PDB entry 3KKO | X-ray diffraction, 1.90 A resolution | chain A

[Chain A]
Protein: Ras-related protein M-Ras
Organism: Mus musculus
Notes: fragment: G domain
UniProt: O08989 (RASM_MOUSE); residue numbers follow UniProt; this construct covers 1-178
Chain sequence (183 residues; row label = number of the first residue in the row; numbers below 1 keep their minus sign (Gly-4 is residue -4)):
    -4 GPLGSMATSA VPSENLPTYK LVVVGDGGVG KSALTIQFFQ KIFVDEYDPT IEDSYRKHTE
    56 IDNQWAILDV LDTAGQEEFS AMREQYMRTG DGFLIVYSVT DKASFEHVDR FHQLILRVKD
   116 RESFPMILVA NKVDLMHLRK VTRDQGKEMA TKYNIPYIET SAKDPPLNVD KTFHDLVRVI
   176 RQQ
Disordered / not traced: -4 to 9
Sequence notes: expression tag (-4 to 0); engineered mutation Asp40 (Pro in O08989), Glu41 (Asp in O08989), Arg51 (Leu in O08989)
Ion coordination: Mg2+: Ser27, Thr45 (together with GMP-PNP)
Residues lining bound ligands: GMP-PNP (GNP; phosphoaminophosphonic acid-guanylate ester): Asp21, Gly22, Gly23, Val24, Gly25, Lys26, Ser27, Ala28, Phe38, Val39, Asp40, Glu41, Tyr42, Asp43, Pro44, Thr45, Thr68, Ala69, Gly70, Gln71, Asn126, Lys127, Asp129, Leu130, Ser156, Ala157, Lys158
Reported in the primary citation:
  - binding site for GMP-PNP: Val39, Asp40, Glu41, Thr45, Gly70
  - Mg2+ coordination: Thr45
  - contacts within the chain: Thr45-Gln71 (water-mediated contact)

[Summary]
Chain A binds GMP-PNP. Ser27 and Thr45 form the Mg2+ site. The paper reports a binding site for GMP-PNP at
Val39, Asp40 and Glu41 among others; Mg2+ coordination by Thr45.
Chain A is Ras-related protein M-Ras (Mus musculus); the structure, Crystal structure of M-Ras P40D/D41E/L51R
in complex with GppNHp, was determined by X-ray diffraction, deposited together with 3KKM, 3KKN, 3KKP and
3KKQ.
